2AZ1 - chains A and C of the 6 polymer chains in the assembly; structure by X-ray diffraction, 2.35 A resolution.

== Chain A (and C) ==
Name: Nucleoside diphosphate kinase
Organism: Halobacterium salinarum
Notes: EC 2.7.4.6; chain C of this document is another copy of the same molecule, construct and numbering; everything in this record applies to it too
Reference sequence: P61136 (NDK_HALSA); residues 1-161 here = UniProt positions 1-161
Amino-acid sequence (181 residues; row label = number of the first residue in the row; numbers below 1 keep their minus sign (Met-19 is residue -19)):
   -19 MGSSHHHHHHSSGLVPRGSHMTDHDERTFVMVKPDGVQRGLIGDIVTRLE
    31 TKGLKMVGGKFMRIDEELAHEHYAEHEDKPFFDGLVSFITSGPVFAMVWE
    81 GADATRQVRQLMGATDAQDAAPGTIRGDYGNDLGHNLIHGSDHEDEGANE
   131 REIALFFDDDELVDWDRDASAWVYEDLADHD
Disordered / not traced: -19 to 3, 159-161
Differences from the reference sequence: cloning artifact (-19 to 0)
Ion coordination: Ca2+: His52, Glu55
Swiss-Prot annotation at these positions:
  - active site: His119 (Pros-phosphohistidine intermediate)
  - binding site (ATP): Lys13, Phe61, Arg89, Thr95, Arg106, Asn116

== Chain A / chain C interface ==
Residue-residue contacts (40; chain A residue first):
  Thr31(A) - Arg19(C)  hydrogen bond (backbone-side chain)
  Thr31(A) - Asp108(C)
  Thr31(A) - Tyr109(C)
  Lys32(A) - Ala97(C)  hydrogen bond (side chain-backbone)
  Lys32(A) - Arg106(C)  hydrogen bond (side chain-backbone)
  Lys32(A) - Gly107(C)  hydrogen bond (side chain-backbone)
  Lys32(A) - Asp108(C)  hydrogen bond (backbone-backbone)
  Lys32(A) - Tyr109(C)
  Lys32(A) - Gly110(C)  hydrogen bond (side chain-backbone)
  Lys32(A) - Asn111(C)
  Leu34(A) - Asn111(C)
  Ala82(A) - Gln98(C)  hydrogen bond (backbone-side chain)
  Ala82(A) - Asn111(C)
  Asp83(A) - Gln98(C)
  Arg86(A) - Gln98(C)  hydrogen bond (side chain-backbone)
  Arg86(A) - Asp99(C)  salt bridge
  Gln87(A) - Gln98(C)
  Gln87(A) - Asn111(C)
  Gln90(A) - Gln98(C)
  Gln90(A) - Pro102(C)
  Leu91(A) - Pro102(C)  hydrophobic
  Leu91(A) - Gly107(C)
  Gly103(A) - Pro102(C)
  Gly103(A) - Gly103(C)
  Ala151(A) - His115(C)
  Trp152(A) - Pro14(C)  hydrophobic
  Trp152(A) - Asp15(C)
  Trp152(A) - Gln18(C)
  Trp152(A) - Phe68(C)  hydrophobic
  Trp152(A) - Ser71(C)
  Trp152(A) - His115(C)
  Val153(A) - Arg19(C)
  Val153(A) - Asp112(C)
  Val153(A) - His115(C)
  Tyr154(A) - Asn111(C)  hydrogen bond
  Tyr154(A) - Asp112(C)
  Tyr154(A) - His115(C)
  Glu155(A) - Asp112(C)  hydrogen bond (backbone-side chain)
  Glu155(A) - His115(C)
  Ala158(A) - His115(C)
Interface residues without a listed pair, chain A (19 interface residues in all): Gly33, Pro102, Thr104
Interface residues without a listed pair, chain C (20 interface residues in all): Gly114

== Summary ==
Chain A and chain C form an interface of 19 and 20 residues respectively; the contacts include 10 hydrogen
bonds and 1 salt bridge. Among the polar pairs are Arg86(A)-Asp99(C), Thr31(A)-Arg19(C) and Lys32(A)-Ala97(C).
UniProt lists active-site residue His119(A) and 6 ATP-binding residues on chain A.
Chain A and chain C are both Nucleoside diphosphate kinase (Halobacterium salinarum); the structure, Structure
of a halophilic nucleoside diphosphate kinase from Halobacterium salinarum, was determined by X-ray
diffraction, deposited together with 2AZ3.
